8XZF - chains A and S of the 6 polymer chains in the assembly; structure by electron microscopy, 3.00 A resolution.

Chain A:
Protein: Guanine nucleotide-binding protein G(i) subunit alpha-1
Source organism: Homo sapiens
UniProtKB: P63096 (GNAI1_HUMAN); residue numbers follow UniProt; this construct covers 1-354
Chain sequence (354 residues; row label = number of the first residue in the row):
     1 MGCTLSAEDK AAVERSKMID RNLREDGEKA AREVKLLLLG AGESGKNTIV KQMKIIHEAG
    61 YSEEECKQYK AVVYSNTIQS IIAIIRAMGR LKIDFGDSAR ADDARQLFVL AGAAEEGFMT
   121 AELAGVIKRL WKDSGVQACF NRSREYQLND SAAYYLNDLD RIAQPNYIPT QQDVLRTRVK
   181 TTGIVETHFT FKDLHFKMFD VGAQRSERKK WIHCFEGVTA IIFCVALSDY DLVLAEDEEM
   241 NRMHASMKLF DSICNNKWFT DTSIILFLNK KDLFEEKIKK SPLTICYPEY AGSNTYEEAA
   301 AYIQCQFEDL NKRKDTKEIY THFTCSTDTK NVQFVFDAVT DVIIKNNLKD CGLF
Not modelled in the structure: 1-2, 55-181, 233-240
Differences from the reference sequence: conflict Asn47 (Ser in P63096), Ala203 (Gly in P63096), Ala245 (Glu in P63096), Ser326 (Ala in P63096)
UniProt features mapped onto this chain:
  - region: Lys35 to Lys46, Thr48 (G1 motif), Asp173 to Thr181 (G2 motif), Phe196 to Gly202, Gln204, Arg205 (G3 motif), Ile265 to Asp272 (G4 motif), Thr324, Cys325, Thr327 to Thr329 (G5 motif)
  - binding site (GTP): Glu43 to Lys46, Thr48, Ser151, Leu175 to Thr181, Asp200 to Gly202, Gln204, Asn269 to Asp272
  - binding site (Mg(2+)): Thr181
  - modified residue: Arg178 (ADP-ribosylarginine), Gln204 (Deamidated glutamine), Cys351 (ADP-ribosylcysteine)
  - lipidation: Gly2 (N-myristoyl glycine), Cys3 (S-palmitoyl cysteine)
  - natural variant: Gly40 (G40C: In NEDHISB; G40R: In NEDHISB), Gly45 (G45D: In NEDHISB), Thr48 (T48I: In NEDHISB; T48K: In NEDHISB), Gln52 (Q52P: In NEDHISB), Ser75 (deletion: In NEDHISB; uncertain significance), Gln172 (deletion: In NEDHISB), Asp173 (D173V: In NEDHISB), Glu186 to Phe189 (deletion: In NEDHISB; uncertain significance), Cys224 (C224Y: In NEDHISB), Lys270 (K270N: In NEDHISB; K270R: In NEDHISB), Asp272 (D272G: In NEDHISB), Val332 (V332E: In NEDHISB; uncertain significance)
  - mutagenesis: Gly42 (G42R: Abolishes switch to an activated conformation and dissociation from beta and gamma subunits upon GTP binding. Abolishes interaction with RGS family members), Glu116 (E116L: Enhances interaction (inactive GDP-bound) with RGS14), Gln147 (Q147L: Enhances interaction (inactive GDP-bound) with RGS14)

Chain S:
Protein: scFv16
Source organism: synthetic construct
Notes: antibody fragment or engineered binder
Chain sequence (250 residues; numbered 1 to 238 plus 15 insertion-coded residues; 3 numbers in that range are skipped by the numbering (no residue carries them; nothing is unmodelled there); the number before each row is that of its first residue; a row labelled like 120A-120O holds insertion residues (120A, then the next letters in order)):
     1 DVQLVESGGG LVQPGGSRKL SCSASGFAFS SFGMHWVRQA PEKGLEWVAY ISSGSGTIYY
    61 ADTVKGRFTI SRDDPKNTLF LQMTSLRSED TAMYYCVRSI YYYGSSPFDF WGQGTTLTVS
120A-120O SGGGGSGGGGSGGGG
   124 SDIVMTQATS SVPVTPGESV SISCRSSKSL LHSNGNTYLY WFLQRPGQSP QLLIYRMSNL
   184 ASGVPDRFSG SGSGTAFTLT ISRLEAEDVG VYYCMQHLEY PLTFGAGTKL ELKGS
Not modelled in the structure: 1, 120A-120O, 236-238
Disulfide bonds: Cys22-Cys96, Cys147-Cys217

Chain A / chain S interface:
Residue-residue contacts (28; chain A residue first):
  Thr4(A) with His155(S), hydrogen bond (backbone-side chain)
  Leu5(A) with His155(S)
  Ser6(A) with His155(S), hydrogen bond (backbone-side chain); Asn157(S), hydrogen bond; Tyr161(S), hydrogen bond
  Ala7(A) with His220(S); Leu221(S); Tyr223(S), hydrophobic
  Glu8(A) with Tyr101(S); Pro107(S); Tyr161(S); Tyr163(S), hydrogen bond; Arg179(S), salt bridge; His220(S)
  Asp9(A) with Asn157(S), hydrogen bond; Tyr161(S), hydrogen bond
  Ala11(A) with Tyr101(S), hydrophobic
  Ala12(A) with Tyr101(S)
  Glu14(A) with Ser52(S), hydrogen bond; Ser53(S); Gly56(S); Thr57(S), hydrogen bond
  Arg15(A) with Ser31(S), hydrogen bond (side chain-backbone); Ile100(S); Tyr101(S); Tyr102(S)
  Met18(A) with Ser53(S); Gly54(S)
Interface residues without a listed pair, chain S (19 interface residues in all): Tyr50

Overview:
11 residues of chain A and 19 residues of chain S are in contact; the contacts include 10 hydrogen bonds and 1
salt bridge. Polar pairs include Glu8(A)-Arg179(S), Thr4(A)-His155(S) and Ser6(A)-His155(S).
Here chain A is Guanine nucleotide-binding protein G(i) subunit alpha-1 (Homo sapiens) and chain S is scFv16
(synthetic construct). Entry 8XZF (Cryo-EM structure of the WN561-bound human APLNR-Gi complex) was determined
by electron microscopy (same publication as 8XZG, 8XZH, 8XZI and 8XZJ).
